Entry 1QGW (X-ray diffraction, 1.63 A resolution); this record covers chains B and D of the 4 polymer chains in the assembly.

Chain B:
Molecule: Protein (cryptophytan phycoerythrin (alpha-2 chain))
Source organism: Rhodomonas sp. CS24
Reference sequence: Q00433 (PHE3_RHOS2); aligned to UniProt positions 53-119 over residues 1-67 (the alignment contains insertions or deletions, so no single offset holds)
Chain sequence (67 residues; each row starts with the number of its first residue):
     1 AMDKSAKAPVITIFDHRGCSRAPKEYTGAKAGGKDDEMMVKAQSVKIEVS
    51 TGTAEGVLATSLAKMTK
Glycans and other covalent adducts: 15,16-dihydrobiliverdin (DBV) linked to C19
Modified positions: K4 (5-hydroxylysine; LYZ)
Construct notes: modified residue (4)
Ligand contacts:
  - 15,16-dihydrobiliverdin (DBV), molecule 1: F14, H16, S20, R21, P23, K24, E25, Y26, D36, E37, M38, M39, K41
  - 15,16-dihydrobiliverdin (DBV), molecule 2: L62, M65, T66, K67
  - phycoerythrobilin (PEB), molecule 1: M2, D3, K4, S5, A6, K7
  - phycoerythrobilin (PEB), molecule 2: I13, F14, D15, R17, D35, M38, M39, V40
Swiss-Prot annotation at these positions:
  - binding site (15,16-dihydrobiliverdin): C19, R21, K41

Chain D:
Molecule: Protein (cryptophytan phycoerythrin (beta chain))
Source organism: Rhodomonas sp. CS24
Reference sequence: P27198 (PHEB_RHOS2); residues 1-177 here = UniProt positions 1-177
Chain sequence (177 residues; each row starts with the number of its first residue):
     1 MLDAFSRVVTNADSKAAYVGGADLQALKKFISEGNKRLDSVNSIVSNASC
    51 IVSDAVSGMICENPSLISPSGNCYTNRRMAACLRDGEIILRYVSYALLSG
   101 DASVLEDRCLNGLKETYSSLGVPANSNARAVSIMKACAVAFVNNTASQKK
   151 LSTPQGDCSGLASEVGGYFDKVTAAIS
Glycans and other covalent adducts: phycoerythrobilin (PEB) linked to C50, C61, C82, C158
Modified positions: N72 (n-methyl asparagine; MEN)
Construct notes: conflict C50 (Val in P27198), V56 (Tyr in P27198), C61 (Glu in P27198), S65 (His in P27198), C73 (Glu in P27198); modified residue (72)
Ligand contacts:
  - 15,16-dihydrobiliverdin (DBV): P64, S65, I67, S68, P69, Y74
  - phycoerythrobilin (PEB), molecule 1: L24, K28, N35, K36, L38, D39, S40, N42, V142, N144, L151, T153, P154, Q155, G156
  - phycoerythrobilin (PEB), molecule 2: N47, I51, D54, S57, G58, E62, R129, S132, I133, A136, C137, A140, F141
  - phycoerythrobilin (PEB), molecule 3: V56, M59, L66, N72, C73, R77, R78, A81, R84, D85, I88, Y92, R108, C109, L113, T116, Y117, L120, V122, P123, S126, N127, A130
Swiss-Prot annotation at these positions:
  - binding site ((2R,3E)-phycoerythrobilin): K28, N35, D39, C50, D54, C61, N72, R77, R78, C82, R129, S147, Q148, P154 to C158
  - modified residue: N72 (N4-methylasparagine)

How chain B and chain D interact:
Pairs across the interface - 94 pairs, chain B then chain D:
  A1(B) with D107(D), hydrogen bond (backbone-backbone); R108(D); N111(D)
  M2(B) with D107(D); R108(D); C109(D); N111(D), hydrogen bond (backbone-backbone); T116(D)
  D3(B) with N11(D), hydrogen bond
  K4(B) with T116(D)
  S5(B) with N11(D)
  A6(B) with R84(D); I88(D)
  K7(B) with N11(D); Y92(D)
  A8(B) with R91(D); Y92(D), hydrophobic
  P9(B) with R91(D); Y92(D); Y95(D), hydrophobic
  V10(B) with R91(D)
  I11(B) with V41(D), hydrophobic; V45(D); S94(D); Y95(D), hydrophobic; L98(D), hydrophobic
  I13(B) with L38(D); N42(D)
  E25(B) with Y18(D)
  Y26(B) with Y18(D); G20(D), hydrogen bond (side chain-backbone); G21(D); A22(D); D23(D), hydrogen bond (side chain-backbone)
  A29(B) with G21(D); A22(D), hydrogen bond (backbone-backbone)
  K30(B) with A22(D)
  A31(B) with G21(D); A22(D)
  D35(B) with G20(D); G21(D), hydrogen bond (backbone-backbone); L24(D); Q25(D); K28(D), salt bridge
  D36(B) with G21(D)
  M38(B) with G20(D); G21(D); L24(D); K28(D)
  M39(B) with Y18(D), hydrophobic; V19(D); G20(D)
  V40(B) with F5(D), hydrophobic; A17(D); Y18(D); V19(D), hydrogen bond (backbone-backbone); L38(D), hydrophobic
  K41(B) with A16(D); A17(D); Y18(D)
  A42(B) with F5(D), hydrophobic; V8(D); A16(D); A17(D), hydrogen bond (backbone-backbone)
  Q43(B) with V8(D); S14(D), hydrogen bond (side chain-backbone); A16(D)
  S44(B) with V8(D); N11(D), hydrogen bond; D13(D)
  I47(B) with R84(D); E87(D); I88(D), hydrophobic; R91(D)
  V49(B) with A80(D); R84(D)
  A54(B) with N76(D); M79(D); A80(D)
  E55(B) with N76(D), hydrogen bond
  V57(B) with S53(D); S57(D); M79(D), hydrophobic; L83(D), hydrophobic
  L58(B) with I67(D), hydrophobic; M79(D)
  T60(B) with S57(D)
  S61(B) with S57(D); I60(D)
  L62(B) with I67(D), hydrophobic
  M65(B) with I60(D), hydrophobic; P64(D), hydrophobic; I67(D), hydrophobic
  K67(B) with P64(D)
Interface residues without a listed pair, chain B (40 interface residues in all): T51, T53, K64
Interface residues without a listed pair, chain D (48 interface residues in all): K15, L27, V56, C61, G112, L113

In short:
Chain B and chain D form an interface of 40 and 48 residues respectively, with 12 hydrogen bonds and 1 salt
bridge. Polar contacts include D35(B)-K28(D), D3(B)-N11(D) and Y26(B)-G20(D). 15,16-dihydrobiliverdin is bound
between chain B and chain D. Chain B binds phycoerythrobilin.
Here chain B is Protein (cryptophytan phycoerythrin (alpha-2 chain)) and chain D is Protein (cryptophytan
phycoerythrin (beta chain)), both from Rhodomonas sp. CS24. Entry 1QGW (Crystal structure of phycoerythrin 545
from the marine cryptophyte rhodomonas CS24) was determined by X-ray diffraction.
